Entry 4K4Q (X-ray diffraction, 1.80 A resolution); this record covers chains A and B.

[Chain A (and B)]
Molecule: HIV-1 protease
From: Human immunodeficiency virus 1
Notes: EC 3.4.23.16; chain B of this document is another copy of the same molecule, construct and numbering; everything in this record applies to it too
Reference sequence: P12499 (POL_HV1Z2); numbering as in UniProt (aligned over 1-99)
Amino-acid sequence (99 residues; each row starts with the number of its first residue):
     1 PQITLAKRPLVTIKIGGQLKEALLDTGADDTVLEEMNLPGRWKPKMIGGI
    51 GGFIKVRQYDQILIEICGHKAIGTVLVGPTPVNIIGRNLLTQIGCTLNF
Differences from the reference sequence: engineered mutation Ala6 (Trp in P12499); conflict Lys7 (Gln in P12499), Arg41 (Lys in P12499)
Ligand contacts: TL-3, C2 symmetric inhibitor (3TL; benzyl [(1S,4S,7S,8R,9R,10S,13S,16S)-7,10-dibenzyl-8,9-dihydroxy-1,16-dimethyl-4,13-bis(1-methylethyl)-2,5,12,15,18-pentaoxo-20-phenyl-19-oxa-3,6,11,14,17-pentaazaicos-1-yl]carbamate): Arg8, Leu23, Asp25, Gly27, Ala28, Asp29, Asp30, Val32, Lys45, Met46, Ile47, Gly48, Gly49, Ile50, Phe53, Thr80, Pro81, Val82, Ile84
Reported in the primary citation:
  - binding site for 3-bromo-2,6-dimethoxybenzoic acid: Pro44, Lys55, Val56
  - mutagenesis - W6A: unchanged stability

[Interface between chain A and chain B]
Contacting residue pairs (96):
  Pro1(A) - Leu97(B)
  Pro1(A) - Asn98(B)
  Pro1(A) - Phe99(B)  hydrogen bond (backbone-backbone)
  Gln2(A) - Thr96(B)
  Gln2(A) - Leu97(B)
  Gln2(A) - Asn98(B)  hydrogen bond
  Ile3(A) - Thr96(B)
  Ile3(A) - Leu97(B)  hydrogen bond (backbone-backbone)
  Ile3(A) - Phe99(B)  hydrophobic
  Thr4(A) - Thr96(B)
  Leu5(A) - Thr26(B)
  Leu5(A) - Arg87(B)  hydrogen bond (backbone-side chain)
  Leu5(A) - Leu90(B)  hydrophobic
  Leu5(A) - Thr91(B)
  Leu5(A) - Cys95(B)
  Ala6(A) - Arg87(B)  hydrogen bond (backbone-side chain)
  Ala6(A) - Thr91(B)
  Lys7(A) - Arg87(B)  hydrogen bond (backbone-side chain)
  Arg8(A) - Asp29(B)  salt bridge
  Arg8(A) - Arg87(B)
  Pro9(A) - Thr26(B)
  Pro9(A) - Arg87(B)
  Pro9(A) - Leu97(B)  hydrophobic
  Leu23(A) - Gly27(B)
  Leu24(A) - Thr26(B)  hydrogen bond (backbone-side chain)
  Leu24(A) - Leu97(B)  hydrophobic
  Leu24(A) - Phe99(B)  hydrophobic
  Asp25(A) - Asp25(B)
  Asp25(A) - Thr26(B)
  Asp25(A) - Gly27(B)  hydrogen bond (side chain-backbone)
  Thr26(A) - Leu5(B)
  Thr26(A) - Pro9(B)
  Thr26(A) - Leu24(B)  hydrogen bond (side chain-backbone)
  Thr26(A) - Asp25(B)
  Thr26(A) - Thr26(B)  hydrogen bond (backbone-side chain)
  Thr26(A) - Leu97(B)
  Gly27(A) - Leu23(B)
  Gly27(A) - Asp25(B)  hydrogen bond (backbone-side chain)
  Asp29(A) - Arg8(B)  salt bridge
  Ile50(A) - Gly49(B)
  Ile50(A) - Ile50(B)
  Ile50(A) - Gly51(B)  hydrogen bond (backbone-backbone)
  Ile50(A) - Gly52(B)
  Ile50(A) - Ile54(B)  hydrophobic
  Ile50(A) - Thr80(B)
  Gly51(A) - Gly51(B)
  Gly51(A) - Gly52(B)
  Gly51(A) - Phe53(B)
  Gly51(A) - Ile54(B)
  Gly52(A) - Gly51(B)
  Ile54(A) - Ile50(B)
  Cys67(A) - Phe99(B)  hydrophobic
  His69(A) - Phe99(B)
  Thr80(A) - Ile50(B)
  Arg87(A) - Leu5(B)  hydrogen bond (side chain-backbone)
  Arg87(A) - Ala6(B)  hydrogen bond (side chain-backbone)
  Arg87(A) - Lys7(B)
  Arg87(A) - Arg8(B)
  Arg87(A) - Pro9(B)
  Leu90(A) - Leu5(B)  hydrophobic
  Thr91(A) - Leu5(B)
  Thr91(A) - Ala6(B)
  Ile93(A) - Phe99(B)
  Gly94(A) - Asn98(B)
  Gly94(A) - Phe99(B)
  Cys95(A) - Leu5(B)
  Cys95(A) - Leu97(B)  hydrophobic
  Cys95(A) - Asn98(B)
  Cys95(A) - Phe99(B)  hydrophobic
  Thr96(A) - Gln2(B)  hydrogen bond
  Thr96(A) - Ile3(B)
  Thr96(A) - Thr96(B)
  Thr96(A) - Leu97(B)
  Thr96(A) - Asn98(B)  hydrogen bond (backbone-backbone)
  Leu97(A) - Pro1(B)
  Leu97(A) - Gln2(B)
  Leu97(A) - Ile3(B)  hydrogen bond (backbone-backbone)
  Leu97(A) - Leu24(B)  hydrophobic
  Leu97(A) - Thr26(B)
  Leu97(A) - Cys95(B)  hydrophobic
  Leu97(A) - Thr96(B)
  Leu97(A) - Leu97(B)  hydrophobic
  Asn98(A) - Pro1(B)
  Asn98(A) - Gln2(B)  hydrogen bond
  Asn98(A) - Gly94(B)
  Asn98(A) - Cys95(B)
  Asn98(A) - Thr96(B)  hydrogen bond (backbone-backbone)
  Asn98(A) - Asn98(B)
  Phe99(A) - Pro1(B)  hydrogen bond (backbone-backbone)
  Phe99(A) - Ile3(B)  hydrophobic
  Phe99(A) - Leu24(B)  hydrophobic
  Phe99(A) - Cys67(B)  hydrophobic
  Phe99(A) - His69(B)
  Phe99(A) - Ile93(B)
  Phe99(A) - Gly94(B)
  Phe99(A) - Cys95(B)  hydrophobic
Other interface residues (no listed pair), chain A (36 interface residues in all): Ile47, Gly49, Ile66, Ile84
Other interface residues (no listed pair), chain B (39 interface residues in all): Thr4, Val32, Ile47, Gly48, Ile66, Ile84

[Overview]
36 residues of chain A and 39 residues of chain B are in contact; the contacts include 20 hydrogen bonds and 2
salt bridges. Polar contacts include Arg8(A)-Asp29(B), Gln2(A)-Asn98(B) and Leu5(A)-Arg87(B). From the paper:
a binding site for 3-bromo-2,6-dimethoxybenzoic acid at Pro44(A), Lys55(A) and Val56(A); W6A of chain A leaves
stability unchanged.
Chain A and chain B are both HIV-1 protease (Human immunodeficiency virus 1); the structure, TL-3 inhibited
Trp6Ala HIV Protease with 3-bromo-2,6-dimethoxybenzoic acid bound in flap site, was determined by X-ray
diffraction (same publication as 4K4P and 4K4R).
